1GGQ - chains A and B; structure by X-ray diffraction, 2.51 A resolution.

[Chain A (and B)]
Name: Outer surface protein C
Source organism: Borrelia burgdorferi
Notes: chain B of this document is another copy of the same molecule, construct and numbering; everything in this record applies to it too
UniProt: Q07337 (OSPC1_BORBU); residues 38-210 here = UniProt positions 38-210
Sequence (174 residues; row label = number of the first residue in the row):
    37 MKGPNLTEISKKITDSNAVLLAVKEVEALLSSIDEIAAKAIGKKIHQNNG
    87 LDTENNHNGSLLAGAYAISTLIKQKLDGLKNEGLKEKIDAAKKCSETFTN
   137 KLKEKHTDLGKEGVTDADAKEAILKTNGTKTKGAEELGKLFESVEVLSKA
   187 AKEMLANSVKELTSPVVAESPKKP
Not modelled in the structure: 37-38, 201-210 (chain B: 37-39, 202-210)
Sequence notes: initiating methionine (37)
UniProt features mapped onto this chain:
  - natural variant: Asp51 (D51E: In strain: 2591), Leu56 (L56V: In strain: 2591), Ala64 to Ser67 (sequence variant, change not given here; In strain: 2591), Ile72 to His93 (sequence variant, change not given here; In strain: 2591), Ala103 (A103V: In strain: 2591), Lys109 to Gln110 (sequence variant, change not given here; In strain: 2591), Glu118 to Gly119 (sequence variant, change not given here; In strain: 2591), Asp125 to Ala126 (sequence variant, change not given here; In strain: 2591), Ser131 to Thr133 (sequence variant, change not given here; In strain: 2591), Asn136 (N136D: In strain: 2591), Glu140 to Asp144 (sequence variant, change not given here; In strain: 2591), Lys147 to Val150 (sequence variant, change not given here; In strain: 2591), 6 further natural variant entries in UniProt
  - mutagenesis: Lys60 (K60Y: Wild-type virulence in mice, no antibody response in mice, decreased heart colonization-), Glu61 to Glu63 (Bacteria are non-infectious in mice, no antibody response in mice, increased affinity for human plasminogen), Glu61 (E61Q: Bacteria are non-infectious in mice, no antibody response in mice), Glu63 (E63Q: Wild-type virulence in mice, no antibody response in mice, colonizes organs like wild-type)
Ion coordination: Mg2+: His93 (shared with 1 residue of chain C)

[How chain A and chain B interact]
Residue-residue contacts (73):
  Pro40(A) with Leu42(B), hydrophobic
  Leu42(A) with Leu198(B); Thr199(B)
  Ser46(A) with Val195(B)
  Asn53(A) with Asn53(B), hydrogen bond; Leu191(B)
  Leu57(A) with Leu57(B), hydrophobic; Lys188(B)
  Ala64(A) with Ala64(B), hydrophobic; Leu65(B)
  Leu65(A) with Ala64(B); Ser67(B); Ser68(B)
  Ser67(A) with Leu65(B)
  Ser68(A) with Ser68(B)
  Glu71(A) with Ala103(B); Leu107(B)
  Ile72(A) with Gly100(B); Ile104(B), hydrophobic
  Ala76(A) with Ala99(B); Gly100(B)
  Lys79(A) with Ala99(B)
  Lys80(A) with Gly146(B)
  Ile81(A) with Leu98(B), hydrophobic; Leu138(B); Leu145(B), hydrophobic; Gly146(B)
  His82(A) with Lys139(B)
  Gln83(A) with Lys139(B); His142(B), hydrogen bond
  Gly86(A) with Tyr102(B); Lys139(B)
  Leu87(A) with Ala99(B); Tyr102(B), hydrophobic
  His93(A) with Ser96(B), hydrogen bond (backbone-side chain); Glu148(B), salt bridge
  Asn94(A) with Ser96(B)
  Gly95(A) with Ser96(B)
  Ser96(A) with His93(B), hydrogen bond (side chain-backbone); Asn94(B); Gly95(B); Ser96(B), hydrogen bond; Leu97(B), hydrogen bond (side chain-backbone)
  Leu97(A) with Ser96(B), hydrogen bond (backbone-side chain); Leu97(B)
  Leu98(A) with Ile81(B), hydrophobic
  Ala99(A) with Ala76(B); Lys79(B)
  Gly100(A) with Ile72(B); Ala76(B)
  Tyr102(A) with Gly86(B); Leu87(B), hydrophobic
  Ala103(A) with Glu71(B)
  Ile104(A) with Ser68(B); Ile72(B), hydrophobic
  Leu107(A) with Glu71(B)
  Leu138(A) with Ile81(B)
  Lys139(A) with His82(B); Gln83(B); Gly86(B)
  His142(A) with Gln83(B), hydrogen bond
  Leu145(A) with Ile81(B)
  Gly146(A) with Lys80(B); Ile81(B)
  Glu148(A) with His93(B), salt bridge; Glu148(B)
  Lys188(A) with Asn53(B); Leu57(B)
  Leu191(A) with Asn53(B)
  Val195(A) with Ser46(B)
  Leu198(A) with Leu42(B); Leu198(B), hydrophobic
  Thr199(A) with Leu42(B)
Other interface residues (no listed pair), chain A (51 interface residues in all): Ile49, Thr50, Leu56, Lys60, Glu61, Lys75, Asn84, Glu90, Lys147
Other interface residues (no listed pair), chain B (51 interface residues in all): Pro40, Ile49, Thr50, Leu56, Lys60, Glu61, Lys75, Asn84, Glu90, Lys147

[Overview]
Chain A and chain B each contribute 51 residues to their interface; the contacts include 8 hydrogen bonds and
2 salt bridges. Polar contacts include His93(A)-Glu148(B), Asn53(A)-Asn53(B) and Gln83(A)-His142(B). Curated
annotation (UniProt) lists 4 mutagenesis sites on chain A.
Both chains are Outer surface protein C (Borrelia burgdorferi). Entry 1GGQ (Outer surface protein C (ospc) of
borrelia burgdorferi strain B31) was determined by X-ray diffraction (same publication as 1F1M).
